PDB entry 4G4S | X-ray diffraction, 2.49 A resolution | chains E and O of the 16 polymer chains in the assembly

# Chain E
Molecule: Proteasome component PUP2
Source organism: Saccharomyces cerevisiae
Notes: EC 3.4.25.1
Reference sequence: P32379 (PSA5_YEAST); residue numbers follow UniProt; this construct covers 1-260
Sequence (261 residues; row label = number of the first residue in the row; numbering starts at 0):
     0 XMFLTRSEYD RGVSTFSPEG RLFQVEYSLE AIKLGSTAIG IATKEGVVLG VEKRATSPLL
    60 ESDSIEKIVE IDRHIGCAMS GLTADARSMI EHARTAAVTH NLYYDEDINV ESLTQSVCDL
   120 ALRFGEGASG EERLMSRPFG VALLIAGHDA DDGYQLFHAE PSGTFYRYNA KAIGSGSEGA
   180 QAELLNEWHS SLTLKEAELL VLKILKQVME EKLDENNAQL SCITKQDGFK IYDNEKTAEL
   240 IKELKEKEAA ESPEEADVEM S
Disordered / not traced: 250-260
Construct notes: acetylation (0)
Modified residues: ACE (acetyl group) at position 0
Ion coordination: Mg2+: Glu105 (shared with 2 residues of chain M)

# Chain O
Molecule: Proteasome chaperone 1
Source organism: Saccharomyces cerevisiae
Reference sequence: Q05778 (POC1_YEAST); residue numbers follow UniProt; this construct covers 1-276
Sequence (276 residues; numbered 1 to 276; the number before each row is that of its first residue):
     1 MLFKQWNDLP EPKHLLDLPE ISKNLQSLEV CPVPKVEFPQ DLDVPQYSTA VITTKIMNPL
    61 FPKNLLQLTS IGEIKTTLTV KSPSLPQSSG KHSWNYDENF PNEVDPDQKN DTADETVYGF
   121 SFPIYSFGKT LLFSMEENFI SISPIFGNMI SRSIISQLAQ FSPDIIVIGT SDKIASMKVM
   181 TENECTLQPP EFITGFIGSV LTQLIVGPSK GLKFKCLVAP SEGPNGFEKL SLSDMGSLVD
   241 LCGQWLGFEP SRYSEECYRL WRCDSAAIGA QSGLYI
Disordered / not traced: 1-27, 39-46, 79-119
Reported in the primary citation:
  - mutagenesis - E222A: unchanged growth

# Interface between chain E and chain O
Contacting residue pairs - 42 pairs, chain E then chain O:
  ACE_0(E) with Pro190(O)
  Met1(E) with Pro190(O); Glu191(O); Phe192(O), hydrophobic
  Phe2(E) with Phe192(O)
  Leu3(E) with Lys173(O); Phe192(O), hydrophobic
  Tyr8(E) with Gly223(O); Pro224(O)
  Ser16(E) with Glu222(O), hydrogen bond
  Pro17(E) with Glu222(O)
  Glu18(E) with Glu222(O), hydrogen bond (backbone-side chain)
  Gly19(E) with Tyr275(O)
  Arg20(E) with Glu222(O), salt bridge; Lys229(O); Leu230(O); Ser231(O); Tyr275(O)
  Leu21(E) with Tyr275(O), hydrogen bond (backbone-side chain)
  Phe22(E) with Glu222(O); Gly223(O)
  Val24(E) with Leu274(O), hydrophobic
  Glu25(E) with Lys229(O), salt bridge; Ile268(O); Tyr275(O), hydrogen bond
  Tyr26(E) with Pro224(O)
  Leu28(E) with Ile268(O), hydrophobic; Ser272(O)
  Glu29(E) with Ser265(O), hydrogen bond
  Lys32(E) with Ser265(O), hydrogen bond
  His157(E) with Gln271(O)
  Glu159(E) with Gln271(O); Ser272(O)
  Thr163(E) with Ser272(O), hydrogen bond (side chain-backbone); Gly273(O); Leu274(O)
  Tyr165(E) with Ala270(O); Gln271(O); Gly273(O)
  Tyr167(E) with Gln271(O)
  Lys170(E) with Gln271(O), hydrogen bond
  Glu177(E) with Cys263(O)
Interface residues without a listed pair, chain E (28 interface residues in all): Ser161, Phe164, Leu184
Interface residues without a listed pair, chain O (24 interface residues in all): Pro189, Thr194, Arg259, Gly269, Ile276
Interface features reported in the paper:
  - interface residues, chain E: Leu21(E), Glu25(E)
  - interface residues, chain O: Glu222(O)

# Overview
Chain E and chain O form an interface of 28 and 24 residues respectively; the contacts include 8 hydrogen
bonds and 2 salt bridges. Polar pairs include Arg20(E)-Glu222(O), Glu25(E)-Lys229(O) and Ser16(E)-Glu222(O).
The paper reports that E222A of chain O leaves growth unchanged; interface residues Leu21(E), Glu25(E) and
Glu222(O).
Here chain E is Proteasome component PUP2 and chain O is Proteasome chaperone 1, both from Saccharomyces
cerevisiae. Entry 4G4S (Structure of Proteasome-Pba1-Pba2 Complex) was determined by X-ray diffraction.
